3NXX - chain A; structure by X-ray diffraction, 1.35 A resolution.

== Chain A ==
Molecule: Dihydrofolate reductase
Organism: Homo sapiens
Notes: EC 1.5.1.3
UniProt: P00374 (DYR_HUMAN); residues 1-186 here correspond to UniProt positions 2-187 (UniProt number = residue number + 1)
Chain sequence (186 residues; numbered 1 to 186; the number before each row is that of its first residue):
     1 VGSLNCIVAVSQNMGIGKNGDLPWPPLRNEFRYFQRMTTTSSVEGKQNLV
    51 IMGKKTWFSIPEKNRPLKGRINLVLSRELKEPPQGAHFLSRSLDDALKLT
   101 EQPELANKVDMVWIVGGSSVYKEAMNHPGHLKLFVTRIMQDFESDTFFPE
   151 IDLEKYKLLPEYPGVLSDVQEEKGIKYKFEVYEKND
Residues lining bound ligands:
  - D2D (5-[(1E)-2-(2-methoxyphenyl)-4-methylpent-1-en-1-yl]furo[2,3-d]pyrimidine-2,4-diamine): I7, V8, A9, G20, D21, L22, E30, F31, Y33, F34, T56, S59, I60, L67, V115, Y121, T136
  - NADPH (NDP; NADPH dihydro-nicotinamide-adenine-dinucleotide phosphate): V8, A9, I16, G17, K18, G20, D21, L22, W24, G53, K54, K55, T56, S59, L75, S76, R77, E78, S90, R91, S92, L93, V115, G116, G117, S118, S119, V120, Y121, E123, T146
From the paper describing this entry:
  - binding site for D2D: I7, L22, E30, F31, T56, I60, V115, Y121

== Overview ==
Ligands of chain A: NADPH and compound D2D. The paper reports a binding site for D2D at I7, L22 and E30 among
others.
Chain A is Dihydrofolate reductase (Homo sapiens); the structure, Preferential Selection of Isomer Binding
from Chiral Mixtures: Alternate Binding Modes Observed for the E- and ..., was determined by X-ray diffraction
(same publication as 3NXY, 3NXO, 3NXR, 3NXT and 3NXV).
